PDB entry 9H9K | electron microscopy, 3.80 A resolution | chains M and S of the 11 polymer chains in the assembly

== Chain M ==
Name: Small ribosomal subunit protein uS13
From: Escherichia coli
Reference sequence: P0A7S9 (RS13_ECOLI); numbering as in UniProt (aligned over 1-118)
Chain sequence (118 residues; each row starts with the number of its first residue):
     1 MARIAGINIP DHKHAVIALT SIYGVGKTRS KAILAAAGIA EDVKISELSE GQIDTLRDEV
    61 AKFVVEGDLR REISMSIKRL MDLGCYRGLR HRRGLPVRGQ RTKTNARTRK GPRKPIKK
Not modelled in the structure: 1, 117-118
Swiss-Prot annotation at these positions:
  - natural variant: L89 to G99 (deletion: In PW118), Q100 to K118 (deletion: In rpsM413), N105 (N105H: In PW095; N105K: In PW097)
  - mutagenesis: L83 to K118 (Decreased growth rate at all temperatures. Decreased affinity of the 30S subunit P site for tRNA in vitro), K114 to K118 (Decreased growth rate at all temperatures. Decreased affinity of the 30S subunit P site for tRNA in vitro)

== Chain S ==
Name: Small ribosomal subunit protein uS19
From: Escherichia coli
Reference sequence: P0A7U3 (RS19_ECOLI); numbering as in UniProt (aligned over 1-92)
Chain sequence (92 residues; each row starts with the number of its first residue):
     1 MPRSLKKGPF IDLHLLKKVE KAVESGDKKP LRTWSRRSTI FPNMIGLTIA VHNGRQHVPV
    61 FVTDEMVGHK LGEFAPTRTY RGHAADKKAK KK
Not modelled in the structure: 1, 85-92
Swiss-Prot annotation at these positions:
  - natural variant: H83 (H83Y: In MW145)

== How chain M and chain S interact ==
Residue-residue contacts - 9 pairs, chain M then chain S:
  L83(M) with E65(S); M66(S), hydrophobic; H69(S); E73(S); F74(S), hydrophobic
  C85(M) with E73(S), hydrogen bond
  Y86(M) with E73(S); R78(S), hydrogen bond
  R93(M) with Y80(S)

== Summary ==
The interface between chain M and chain S involves 4 residues on one side and 7 on the other, with 2 hydrogen
bonds. Among the polar pairs are C85(M)-E73(S) and Y86(M)-R78(S). UniProt lists 5 mutagenesis sites on chain
M.
Chain M is Small ribosomal subunit protein uS13 and chain S is Small ribosomal subunit protein uS19, both from
Escherichia coli; the structure, Complex 3 (HEAD) 30S-tRNA-GE81112, was determined by electron microscopy
together with 9H8G, 9H9H, 9H9I, 9H9J, 9H9L, 9H9M and 9H9N from the same study.
